Entry 9JBI (electron microscopy, 4.49 A resolution (low resolution: residue-level contacts below are approximate; hydrogen-bond / salt-bridge calls are withheld)); this record covers chains A and B.

== Chain A (and B) ==
Molecule: Lysosomal cholesterol signaling protein
Organism: Homo sapiens
Notes: chain B of this document is another copy of the same molecule, construct and numbering; everything in this record applies to it too
UniProtKB: Q7Z3F1 (LYCHS_HUMAN); numbering as in UniProt (aligned over 1-870)
Chain sequence (878 residues; row label = number of the first residue in the row):
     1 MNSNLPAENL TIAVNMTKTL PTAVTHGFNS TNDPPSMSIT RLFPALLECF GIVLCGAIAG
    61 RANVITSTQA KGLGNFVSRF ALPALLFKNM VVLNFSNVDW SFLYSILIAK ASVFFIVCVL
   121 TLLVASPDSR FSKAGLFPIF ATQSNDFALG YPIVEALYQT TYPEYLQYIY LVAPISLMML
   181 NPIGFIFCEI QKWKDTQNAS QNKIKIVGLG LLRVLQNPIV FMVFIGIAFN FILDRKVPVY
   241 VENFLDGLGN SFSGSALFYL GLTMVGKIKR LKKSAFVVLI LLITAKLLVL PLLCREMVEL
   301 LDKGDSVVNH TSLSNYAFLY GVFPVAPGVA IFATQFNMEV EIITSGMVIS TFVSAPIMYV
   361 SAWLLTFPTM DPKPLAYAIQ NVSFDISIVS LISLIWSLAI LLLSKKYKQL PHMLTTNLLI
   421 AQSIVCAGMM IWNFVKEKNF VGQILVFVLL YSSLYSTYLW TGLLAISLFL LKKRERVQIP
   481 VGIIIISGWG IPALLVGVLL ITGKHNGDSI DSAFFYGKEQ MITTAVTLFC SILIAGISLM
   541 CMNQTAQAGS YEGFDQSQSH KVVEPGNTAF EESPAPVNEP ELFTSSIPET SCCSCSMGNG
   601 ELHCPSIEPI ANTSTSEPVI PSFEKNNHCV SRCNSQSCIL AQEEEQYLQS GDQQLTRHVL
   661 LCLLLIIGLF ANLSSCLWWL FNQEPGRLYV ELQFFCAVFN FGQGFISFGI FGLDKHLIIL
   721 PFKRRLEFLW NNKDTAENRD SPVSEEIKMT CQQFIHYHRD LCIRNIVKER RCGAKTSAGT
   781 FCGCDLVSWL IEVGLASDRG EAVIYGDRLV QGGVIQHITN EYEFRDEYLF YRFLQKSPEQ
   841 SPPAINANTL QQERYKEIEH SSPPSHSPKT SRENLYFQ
Disordered / not traced: 1-34, 196-200, 212-216, 303-307, 371, 435-441, 474-485, 504-509, 538-653, 684-685, 711-878
Construct notes: engineered mutation Ala57 (Tyr in Q7Z3F1); expression tag (871-878)
Swiss-Prot annotation at these positions:
  - binding site (cholesterol): Phe43, Gly266, Lys267, Ile268, Arg657
  - glycosylation (N-linked (GlcNAc...) asparagine): Asn9, Asn15, Asn29, Asn309, Asn381
From the paper describing this entry:
  - mutagenesis - F50A, F352A, L660A, F695A, F699A, F705A: decreased binding to cholesterol
  - mutagenesis - G702F, G702L, G702M: increased binding to cholesterol
  - mutagenesis - G702F, G702L, G702M: increased signaling in response to mTORC1

== Chain A / chain B interface ==
Chain A side of the interface, 2 residues: Arg79, Lys203
Chain B side of the interface, 2 residues: Arg79, Lys203

== Overview ==
The chain A/chain B interface involves 2 residues from each chain. From UniProt: 5 cholesterol-binding
residues on chain A. From the paper: F50A, F352A and L660A of chain A, among others, reduce binding to
cholesterol; G702F, G702L and G702M of chain A increase binding to cholesterol; 9 substitutions were tested in
all.
Chain A and chain B are both Lysosomal cholesterol signaling protein (Homo sapiens); the structure, Cryo-EM
structure of the human LYCHOS Y57A non-canonical dimer in the expanded state, was determined by electron
microscopy (same publication as 9JBE, 9JBF, 9JBG, 9JBH and 9JBJ).
